Entry 8GLX (electron microscopy, 3.88 A resolution); this record covers chains C and B of the 10 polymer chains in the assembly.

[Chain C (and B)]
Protein: Transposon Tn7 transposition protein TnsC
Source organism: Escherichia coli
Notes: chain B of this document is another copy of the same molecule, construct and numbering; everything in this record applies to it too
UniProt: P05846 (TNSC_ECOLX); numbering as in UniProt (aligned over 1-503)
Chain sequence (523 residues; numbered 1 to 523; the number before each row is that of its first residue):
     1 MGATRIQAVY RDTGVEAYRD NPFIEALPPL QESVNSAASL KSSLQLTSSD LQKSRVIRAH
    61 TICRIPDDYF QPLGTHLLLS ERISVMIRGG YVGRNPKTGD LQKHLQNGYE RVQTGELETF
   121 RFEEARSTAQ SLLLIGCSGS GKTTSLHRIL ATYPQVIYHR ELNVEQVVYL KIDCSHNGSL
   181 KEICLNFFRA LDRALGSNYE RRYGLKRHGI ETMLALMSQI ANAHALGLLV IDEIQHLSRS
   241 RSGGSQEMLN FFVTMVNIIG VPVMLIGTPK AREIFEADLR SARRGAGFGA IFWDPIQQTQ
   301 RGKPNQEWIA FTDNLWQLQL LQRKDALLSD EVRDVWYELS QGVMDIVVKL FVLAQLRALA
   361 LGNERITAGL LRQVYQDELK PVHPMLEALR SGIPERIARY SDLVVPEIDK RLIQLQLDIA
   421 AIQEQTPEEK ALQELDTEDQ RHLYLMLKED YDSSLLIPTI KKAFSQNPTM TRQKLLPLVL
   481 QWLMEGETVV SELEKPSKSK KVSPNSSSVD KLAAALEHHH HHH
Disordered / not traced: 1-2, 276-287, 406-523 (chain B: 1-3, 486-523)
Sequence notes: engineered mutation Gly2 (Ser in P05846); expression tag (504-523)
Metal / ion sites: Mg2+: Thr143 (together with ATP)
Residues lining bound ligands: ATP (adenosine-5'-triphosphate): Pro66, Tyr69, Phe70, Gln71, Pro72, His76, Cys137, Ser138, Gly139, Ser140, Gly141, Lys142, Thr143, Thr144, Glu233, Phe311, Met344, Asp345, Val348

[Chain C / chain B interface]
Pairs across the interface (78):
  Thr4(C) - Leu105(B)
  Arg5(C) - Gln102(B)  hydrogen bond (backbone-side chain)
  Ile6(C) - Leu105(B)  hydrophobic
  Ile6(C) - Tyr109(B)  hydrophobic
  Ile6(C) - Phe122(B)  hydrophobic
  Gln7(C) - Gln106(B)
  Gln7(C) - Tyr109(B)
  Ala8(C) - Tyr109(B)  hydrophobic
  Val9(C) - Tyr109(B)
  Val9(C) - Glu110(B)
  Val9(C) - Gln113(B)  hydrogen bond (backbone-side chain)
  Arg11(C) - Gln113(B)
  Glu25(C) - Gln113(B)  hydrogen bond (backbone-side chain)
  Ala26(C) - Tyr109(B)  hydrogen bond (backbone-side chain)
  Ala26(C) - Gln113(B)
  Leu27(C) - Gln113(B)  hydrogen bond (backbone-side chain)
  Pro29(C) - Val112(B)
  Gln31(C) - Glu118(B)
  Asn35(C) - Glu118(B)  hydrogen bond
  Ser39(C) - Thr119(B)  hydrogen bond
  Gln45(C) - Glu16(B)
  Asp50(C) - Glu16(B)
  Lys53(C) - Glu16(B)  salt bridge
  Ser54(C) - Glu32(B)  hydrogen bond
  Arg55(C) - Ser33(B)
  Val56(C) - Gln31(B)
  Val56(C) - Glu32(B)
  Ile57(C) - Gly14(B)
  Ile57(C) - Val15(B)
  His60(C) - Val15(B)
  His60(C) - Tyr18(B)
  His60(C) - Arg88(B)  hydrogen bond (side chain-backbone)
  Cys63(C) - Val85(B)  hydrophobic
  Arg64(C) - Gly89(B)
  Arg64(C) - Val92(B)
  Arg64(C) - Arg126(B)
  Asp67(C) - Arg126(B)  salt bridge
  Asp67(C) - Thr128(B)  hydrogen bond
  Asp68(C) - Arg126(B)  salt bridge
  Ser138(C) - Leu279(B)
  Ser138(C) - Arg280(B)
  Ser138(C) - Arg283(B)
  Ala151(C) - Arg121(B)
  Ala151(C) - Phe122(B)  hydrogen bond (backbone-backbone)
  Ala151(C) - Glu123(B)
  Thr152(C) - Phe120(B)
  Thr152(C) - Phe122(B)
  Pro154(C) - Phe122(B)  hydrophobic
  Tyr169(C) - Glu123(B)  hydrogen bond
  Ser175(C) - Glu211(B)
  His176(C) - Glu211(B)  salt bridge
  His176(C) - Asn250(B)
  His176(C) - Phe251(B)
  His176(C) - Thr254(B)  hydrogen bond
  Glu182(C) - Glu211(B)
  Arg189(C) - Ala215(B)
  Gln235(C) - Arg280(B)
  Arg239(C) - Gln246(B)  hydrogen bond
  Arg239(C) - Asn250(B)
  Asp345(C) - Arg283(B)  salt bridge
  Lys349(C) - Arg283(B)
  Lys349(C) - Gly287(B)
  Val352(C) - Phe288(B)  hydrophobic
  Leu353(C) - Phe288(B)  hydrophobic
  Leu356(C) - Arg82(B)
  Glu378(C) - Gly289(B)
  Lys380(C) - Phe292(B)
  Pro381(C) - Arg272(B)
  Pro381(C) - Glu276(B)
  Pro381(C) - Ala290(B)  hydrophobic
  Met385(C) - Leu279(B)  hydrophobic
  Ser401(C) - Ala277(B)
  Ser401(C) - Asp278(B)
  Ser401(C) - Leu279(B)
  Asp402(C) - Asp278(B)
  Asp402(C) - Leu279(B)
  Asp402(C) - Arg280(B)  salt bridge
  Leu403(C) - Leu279(B)  hydrophobic
Interface residues without a listed pair, chain C (65 interface residues in all): Tyr10, Ser42, Ala59, Thr61, Gly139, His147, Arg148, Tyr153, Gln155, Asp173, Asn177, Glu233, His236, Leu379, Pro384, Tyr400
Interface residues without a listed pair, chain B (54 interface residues in all): Ile24, Leu30, Glu81, Ala125, Ile210, Leu214, Asn257, Ala282, Arg284

[In short]
The interface between chain C and chain B involves 65 residues on one side and 54 on the other, with 14
hydrogen bonds and 6 salt bridges. Polar contacts include Lys53(C)-Glu16(B), Asp67(C)-Arg126(B) and
Asp68(C)-Arg126(B). Chain C binds ATP.
Chain C and chain B are both Transposon Tn7 transposition protein TnsC (Escherichia coli); the structure,
CryoEM structure of the TnsC(1-503)-TnsD(1-318)-DNA complex in a 6:2:1 stoichiometry from E. coli Tn7, was
determined by electron microscopy (same publication as 8GLU, 8GLW, 8VCJ and 8VCT).
